PDB entry 7JGB | electron microscopy, 3.50 A resolution | chains a and b of the 12 polymer chains in the assembly

# Chain a
Name: ATP synthase subunit a
Source organism: Mycolicibacterium smegmatis
UniProtKB: A0R206 (A0R206_MYCS2); residues 1-252 here = UniProt positions 1-252
Chain sequence (252 residues; numbered 1 to 252; the number before each row is that of its first residue):
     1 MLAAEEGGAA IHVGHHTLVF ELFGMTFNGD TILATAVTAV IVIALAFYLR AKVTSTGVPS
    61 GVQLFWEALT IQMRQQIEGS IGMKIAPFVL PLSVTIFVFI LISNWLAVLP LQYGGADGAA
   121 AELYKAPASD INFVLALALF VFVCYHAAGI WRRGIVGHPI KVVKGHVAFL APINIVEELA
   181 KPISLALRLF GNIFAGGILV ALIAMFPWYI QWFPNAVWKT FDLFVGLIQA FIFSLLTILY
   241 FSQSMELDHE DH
Disordered / not traced: 1-30, 114-122, 247-252

# Chain b
Name: ATP synthase subunit b
Source organism: Mycolicibacterium smegmatis
UniProtKB: A0A0D6IV98 (A0A0D6IV98_MYCSM); residues 1-170 here = UniProt positions 1-170
Chain sequence (170 residues; row label = number of the first residue in the row):
     1 MGEFSATILA ASQAAEEGGG GSNFLIPNGT FFAVLIIFLI VLGVISKWVV PPISKVLAER
    61 EAMLAKTAAD NRKSAEQVAA AQADYEKEMA EARAQASALR DEARAAGRSV VDEKRAQASG
   121 EVAQTLTQAD QQLSAQGDQV RSGLESSVDG LSAKLASRIL GVDVNSGGTQ
Disordered / not traced: 1-19, 65-170

# How chain a and chain b interact
Residue-residue contacts (42; chain a residue first):
  Thr31(a) - Thr30(b)
  Ile32(a) - Thr30(b)
  Thr35(a) - Ile37(b)
  Ala39(a) - Val41(b)  hydrophobic
  Val42(a) - Val41(b)  hydrophobic
  Ile43(a) - Val44(b)  hydrophobic
  Ala46(a) - Val49(b)  hydrophobic
  Leu49(a) - Val49(b)  hydrophobic
  Leu49(a) - Ile53(b)  hydrophobic
  Arg50(a) - Trp48(b)
  Val53(a) - Val56(b)  hydrophobic
  Ser55(a) - Glu59(b)  hydrogen bond
  Trp66(a) - Val49(b)  hydrophobic
  Trp66(a) - Ile53(b)  hydrophobic
  Glu67(a) - Leu57(b)
  Ile71(a) - Leu57(b)  hydrophobic
  Arg74(a) - Ser54(b)  hydrogen bond
  Arg74(a) - Leu57(b)
  Pro91(a) - Ser46(b)
  Leu92(a) - Leu42(b)  hydrophobic
  Thr95(a) - Phe38(b)
  Thr95(a) - Val41(b)
  Thr95(a) - Leu42(b)
  Thr95(a) - Ile45(b)
  Ile96(a) - Phe38(b)  hydrophobic
  Phe99(a) - Phe38(b)  hydrophobic
  Ile131(a) - Phe24(b)
  Ile131(a) - Leu25(b)
  Asn132(a) - Pro27(b)
  Asn132(a) - Asn28(b)  hydrogen bond (side chain-backbone)
  Asn132(a) - Thr30(b)  hydrogen bond
  Asn132(a) - Phe31(b)
  Phe133(a) - Val34(b)  hydrophobic
  Leu135(a) - Pro27(b)  hydrophobic
  Leu135(a) - Phe31(b)
  Ala136(a) - Phe31(b)
  Ala136(a) - Leu35(b)
  Leu137(a) - Phe38(b)  hydrophobic
  Phe140(a) - Leu39(b)  hydrophobic
  Phe190(a) - Phe24(b)  hydrophobic
  Phe190(a) - Leu25(b)  hydrophobic
  Phe194(a) - Phe24(b)  hydrophobic
Other interface residues (no listed pair), chain a (35 interface residues in all): Ala36, Thr54, Thr70, Leu90, Val94, Val98
Other interface residues (no listed pair), chain b (27 interface residues in all): Ala33, Val50, Pro52, Arg60

# In short
35 residues of chain a and 27 residues of chain b are in contact, with 4 hydrogen bonds. Among the polar pairs
are Ser55(a)-Glu59(b), Arg74(a)-Ser54(b) and Asn132(a)-Asn28(b).
Chain a is ATP synthase subunit a and chain b is ATP synthase subunit b, both from Mycolicibacterium
smegmatis; the structure, Cryo-EM structure of bedaquiline-free Mycobacterium smegmatis ATP synthase FO
region, was determined by electron microscopy, deposited together with 7JG5, 7JG6, 7JG7, 7JG8, 7JG9, 7JGA and
7JGC.
